Entry 7WLD (electron microscopy, 2.53 A resolution); this record covers chains S and U of the 5 polymer chains in the assembly.

Chain S:
Name: GPI transamidase component PIG-S
Organism: Homo sapiens
Reference sequence: Q96S52 (PIGS_HUMAN); numbering as in UniProt (aligned over 2-555)
Chain sequence (816 residues; numbered -1 to 814; the number before each row is that of its first residue; numbers below 1 keep their minus sign (Met-1 is residue -1)):
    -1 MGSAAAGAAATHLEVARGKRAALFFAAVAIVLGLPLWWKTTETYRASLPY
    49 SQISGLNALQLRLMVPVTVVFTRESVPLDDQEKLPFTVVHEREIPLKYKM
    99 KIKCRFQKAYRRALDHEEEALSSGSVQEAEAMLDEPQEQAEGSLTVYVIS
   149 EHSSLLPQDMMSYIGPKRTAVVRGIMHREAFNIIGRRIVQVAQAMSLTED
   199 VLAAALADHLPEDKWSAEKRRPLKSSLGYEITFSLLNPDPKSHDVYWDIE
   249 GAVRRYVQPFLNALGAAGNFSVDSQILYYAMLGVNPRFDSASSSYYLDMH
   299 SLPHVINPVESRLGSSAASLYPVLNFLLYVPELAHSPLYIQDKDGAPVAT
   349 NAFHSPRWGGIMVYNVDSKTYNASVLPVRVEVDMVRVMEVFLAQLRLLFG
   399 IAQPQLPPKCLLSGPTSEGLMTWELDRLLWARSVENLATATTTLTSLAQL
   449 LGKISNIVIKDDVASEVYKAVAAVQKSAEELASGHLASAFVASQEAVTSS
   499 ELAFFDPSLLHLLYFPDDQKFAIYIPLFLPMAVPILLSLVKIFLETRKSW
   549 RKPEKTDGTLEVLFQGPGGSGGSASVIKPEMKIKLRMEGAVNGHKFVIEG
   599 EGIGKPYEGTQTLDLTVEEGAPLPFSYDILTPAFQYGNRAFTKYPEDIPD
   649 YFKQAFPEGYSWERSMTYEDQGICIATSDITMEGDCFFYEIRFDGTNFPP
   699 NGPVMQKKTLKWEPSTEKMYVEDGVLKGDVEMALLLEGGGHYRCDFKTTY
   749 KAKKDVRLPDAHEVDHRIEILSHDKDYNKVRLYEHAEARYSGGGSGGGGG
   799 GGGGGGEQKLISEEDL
Disordered / not traced: -1 to 2, 535-814
Differences from the reference sequence: initiating methionine (-1); expression tag (0-1, 556-814)
Glycans and other covalent adducts: N-acetylglucosamine (NAG) linked to Asn267
Curated features (UniProtKB/Swiss-Prot):
  - binding site (a cardiolipin): Arg15, Arg18
  - glycosylation (N-linked (GlcNAc...) asparagine): Asn267, Asn370
  - natural variant: Leu34 (L34P: In GPIBD18 loss of function), Trp36 to Asp555 (deletion: In GPIBD18), Met159 (M159I: In a breast cancer sample), Glu308 (E308G: In GPIBD18), Thr439 to Lys451 (sequence variant, change not given here; In GPIBD18; uncertain significance)
  - mutagenesis: Arg43 (R43A: No effect on function in GPI-anchor attachment to protein), Pro47 (P47A: No effect on function in GPI-anchor attachment to protein), Asn267 (N267Q: No effect on function in GPI-anchor attachment to protein), Ser272 (S272A: No effect on function in GPI-anchor attachment to protein), Tyr276 (Y276A: No effect on function in GPI-anchor attachment to protein), Pro301 (P301A: No effect on function in GPI-anchor attachment to protein), Pro335 (P335A: No effect on function in GPI-anchor attachment to protein), Asn370 (N370Q: No effect on function in GPI-anchor attachment to protein), Ser444 (S444A: No effect on function in GPI-anchor attachment to protein), Asp459 to Asp460 (No effect on function in GPI-anchor attachment to protein), Asp515 to Asp516 (No effect on function in GPI-anchor attachment to protein)
What the authors report for this chain:
  - disease-associated variants - L34P, E308G (citing earlier work)

Chain U:
Name: Phosphatidylinositol glycan anchor biosynthesis class U protein
Organism: Homo sapiens
Reference sequence: Q9H490 (PIGU_HUMAN); residues 2-435 here = UniProt positions 2-435
Chain sequence (712 residues; row label = number of the first residue in the row; numbers below 1 keep their minus sign (Met-1 is residue -1)):
    -1 MGSAAPLVLVLVVAVTVRAALFRSSLAEFISERVEVVSPLSSWKRVVEGL
    49 SLLDLGVSPYSGAVFHETPLIIYLFHFLIDYAELVFMITDALTAIALYFA
    99 IQDFNKVVFKKQKLLLELDQYAPDVAELIRTPMEMRYIPLKVALFYLLNP
   149 YTILSCVAKSTCAINNTLIAFFILTTIKGSAFLSAIFLALATYQSLYPLT
   199 LFVPGLLYLLQRQYIPVKMKSKAFWIFSWEYAMMYVGSLVVIICLSFFLL
   249 SSWDFIPAVYGFILSVPDLTPNIGLFWYFFAEMFEHFSLFFVCVFQINVF
   299 FYTIPLAIKLKEHPIFFMFIQIAVIAIFKSYPTVGDVALYMAFFPVWNHL
   349 YRFLRNIFVLTCIIIVCSLLFPVLWHLWIYAGSANSNFFYAITLTFNVGQ
   399 ILLISDYFYAFLRREYYLTHGLYLTAKDGTEAMLVLKGTLEVLFQGPGGS
   449 GGSASVIKPEMKIKLRMEGAVNGHKFVIEGEGIGKPYEGTQTLDLTVEEG
   499 APLPFSYDILTPAFQYGNRAFTKYPEDIPDYFKQAFPEGYSWERSMTYED
   549 QGICIATSDITMEGDCFFYEIRFDGTNFPPNGPVMQKKTLKWEPSTEKMY
   599 VEDGVLKGDVEMALLLEGGGHYRCDFKTTYKAKKDVRLPDAHEVDHRIEI
   649 LSHDKDYNKVRLYEHAEARYSGGGSGGGKLEFSAWSHPQFEKGGGSGGGS
   699 GGSAWSHPQFEK
Disordered / not traced: -1 to 1, 421-710
Differences from the reference sequence: initiating methionine (-1); expression tag (0-1, 436-710)
Residues lining bound ligands:
  - 05E / 06O / 2-amino-2-deoxy-alpha-D-glucopyranose: Ile361, Val364, Cys365, Leu372, Asn383, Asn385, Phe386, Ala389, Ile390, Leu392, Thr393, Val396
  - BJR ((4S,7R)-7-[(hexadecanoyloxy)methyl]-4-hydroxy-N,N,N-trimethyl-4,9-dioxo-3,5,8-trioxa-4lambda~5~-phosphahexacosan-1-aminium), molecule 1: Phe27, Pro370, Val371, His374
  - BJR, molecule 2: Val364, Leu368, Phe386
  - DKB ([(2R)-1-[2-azanylethoxy(oxidanyl)phosphoryl]oxy-3-hexadecanoyloxy-propan-2-yl] octadecanoate): Asn147, Pro148, Tyr149, Met339, Phe342, Asn346, Tyr349, Ile355, Phe356, Thr359, Ile362, Ile363, Ser366, Leu367, Tyr405
  - phosphatidyl serine (P5S; O-[(R)-{[(2R)-2,3-bis(octadecanoyloxy)propyl]oxy}(hydroxy)phosphoryl]-L-serine): Leu90, Phe169, Leu172, Thr173, Lys176, Gly177, Ser178, Leu181, Phe185
Curated features (UniProtKB/Swiss-Prot):
  - binding site (a cardiolipin): Lys216, Met217, Lys309
  - binding site (a 2-acyl-6-[6-phosphoethanolamine-alpha-D-mannosyl-(1->2)-6-phosphoethanolamine-alpha-D-mannosyl-(1->6)-2-phosphoethanolamine-alpha-D-mannosyl-(1->4)-alpha-D-glucosaminyl]-1-(1-radyl,2-acyl-sn-glycero-3-phospho)-1D-myo-inositol): Asn383, Asn385
  - natural variant: Ile70 (I70K: In NEDBSS), Asn383 (N383K: In NEDBSS)
  - mutagenesis: Pro67 (P67A: No effect on function in GPI-anchor attachment to protein), Leu95 (L95A: No effect on function in GPI-anchor attachment to protein), Tyr144 (Y144A: No effect on function in GPI-anchor attachment to protein), Thr150 (T150A: No effect on function in GPI-anchor attachment to protein), Ser153 (S153A: No effect on function in GPI-anchor attachment to protein), Ile167 (I167A: No effect on function in GPI-anchor attachment to protein), Phe225 (F225A: No effect on function in GPI-anchor attachment to protein), Leu237 (L237A: No effect on function in GPI-anchor attachment to protein), Glu283 (E283A: No effect on function in GPI-anchor attachment to protein), Phe285 (F285A: No effect on function in GPI-anchor attachment to protein), Leu375 to Trp376 (Decreased function in GPI-anchor attachment to protein), Phe406 (F406A: No effect on function in GPI-anchor attachment to protein), 1 further mutagenesis entry in UniProt
What the authors report for this chain:
  - binding site for the ligand 06O: Asn383, Asn385
  - disease-associated variants - I70K, N383K (citing earlier work)

Chain S / chain U interface:
Contacting residue pairs - 16 pairs, chain S then chain U:
  Gly5(S) with His418(U)
  Ala8(S) with Thr417(U)
  Thr9(S) with His418(U), hydrogen bond
  Arg15(S) with Ile306(U); Glu310(U), salt bridge
  Phe22(S) with Ile302(U), hydrophobic; Pro303(U)
  Val26(S) with Phe299(U), hydrophobic
  Leu30(S) with Ile295(U), hydrophobic
  Trp35(S) with Phe288(U), hydrophobic
  Thr38(S) with Phe288(U)
  Phe513(S) with Phe285(U), hydrophobic
  Lys518(S) with His284(U)
  Ile521(S) with Phe282(U), hydrophobic; Phe285(U), hydrophobic
  Leu525(S) with Phe293(U), hydrophobic
Interface residues without a listed pair, chain S (18 interface residues in all): Glu12, Arg18, Phe23, Leu34, Thr39
Interface residues without a listed pair, chain U (18 interface residues in all): Leu287, Phe289, Cys291, Val292, Lys307

Summary:
Chain S and chain U each contribute 18 residues to their interface, with 1 hydrogen bond and 1 salt bridge.
Polar pairs include Arg15(S)-Glu310(U) and Thr9(S)-His418(U). Ligands of chain U: compound BJR, phosphatidyl
serine, 05E / 06O / 2-amino-2-deoxy-alpha-D-glucopyranose and compound DKB. From the paper: a binding site for
the ligand 06O at Asn383(U) and Asn385(U).
Chain S is GPI transamidase component PIG-S and chain U is Phosphatidylinositol glycan anchor biosynthesis
class U protein, both from Homo sapiens; the structure, Cryo-EM structure of the human
glycosylphosphatidylinositol transamidase complex at 2.53 Angstrom resolution, was determined by electron
microscopy.
